PDB entry 9GS9 | electron microscopy, 2.60 A resolution | chains 1 and E of the 13 polymer chains in the assembly

Chain 1:
Molecule: crRNA
Sequence (60 nucleotides; row label = number of the first residue in the row):
     1 CUGAAAAUAC AGUGGGGCCA CUAGGGACAG GAUUGGUGAC GUGACCUGCC GUAUAGGCAG

Chain E:
Molecule: Cas7.1
Chain sequence (350 residues; row label = number of the first residue in the row):
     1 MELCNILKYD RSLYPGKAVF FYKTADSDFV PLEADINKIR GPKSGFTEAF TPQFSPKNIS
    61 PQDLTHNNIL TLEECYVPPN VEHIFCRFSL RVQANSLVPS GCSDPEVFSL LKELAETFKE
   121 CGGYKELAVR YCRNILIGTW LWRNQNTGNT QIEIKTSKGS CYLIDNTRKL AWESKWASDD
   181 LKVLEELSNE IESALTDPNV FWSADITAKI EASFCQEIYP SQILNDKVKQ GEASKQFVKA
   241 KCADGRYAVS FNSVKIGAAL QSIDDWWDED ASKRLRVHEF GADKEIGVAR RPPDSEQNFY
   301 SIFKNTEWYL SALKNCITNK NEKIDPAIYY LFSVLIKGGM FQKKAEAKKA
Not modelled in the structure: 346-350
Reported in the primary citation:
  - binding site for crRNA (chain 1): Ile-69, Leu-70, Arg-143, Leu-224

Interface between chain 1 and chain E:
Pairs across the interface (41; chain 1 residue first):
  U22(1) / Lys-8(E)  hydrogen bond to the sugar
  A23(1) / Lys-8(E)  hydrogen bond to the base
  A23(1) / Tyr-9(E)  hydrogen bond to the sugar
  A23(1) / Asp-10(E)  sugar contact
  A23(1) / Gly-339(E)  sugar contact
  A23(1) / Met-340(E)  base contact
  G24(1) / Asp-10(E)  phosphate contact
  G24(1) / Arg-11(E)  salt bridge to the phosphate
  G24(1) / Lys-337(E)  sugar contact
  G24(1) / Gly-338(E)  sugar contact
  G24(1) / Gly-339(E)  sugar contact
  G24(1) / Met-340(E)  hydrogen bond to the base
  G25(1) / Arg-11(E)  phosphate contact
  G25(1) / Val-254(E)  sugar contact
  G25(1) / Arg-276(E)  hydrogen bond to the phosphate
  G26(1) / Trp-142(E)  base contact
  G26(1) / Lys-255(E)  hydrogen bond to the base
  G26(1) / Ala-258(E)  base contact
  G26(1) / Arg-276(E)  salt bridge to the phosphate
  G26(1) / Lys-284(E)  sugar contact
  A27(1) / Gln-222(E)  sugar contact
  A27(1) / Ile-223(E)  base contact
  A27(1) / Leu-224(E)  base contact
  A27(1) / Asn-225(E)  hydrogen bond to the base
  A27(1) / Asn-252(E)  hydrogen bond to the phosphate
  A27(1) / Val-254(E)  phosphate contact
  C28(1) / Gln-222(E)  hydrogen bond to the phosphate
  C28(1) / Lys-255(E)  salt bridge to the phosphate
  A29(1) / Arg-143(E)  salt bridge to the phosphate
  A29(1) / Gln-222(E)  hydrogen bond to the phosphate
  G30(1) / Ser-44(E)  base contact
  G30(1) / Arg-143(E)  salt bridge to the phosphate
  G31(1) / Ile-39(E)  sugar contact
  G31(1) / Arg-40(E)  hydrogen bond to the sugar
  G31(1) / Gly-41(E)  base contact
  G31(1) / Pro-42(E)  hydrogen bond to the base
  G31(1) / Leu-70(E)  base contact
  A32(1) / Arg-40(E)  hydrogen bond to the sugar
  A32(1) / Pro-42(E)  phosphate contact
  U33(1) / Ile-39(E)  phosphate contact
  U33(1) / Arg-40(E)  hydrogen bond to the sugar
Other interface residues (no listed pair), chain 1 (13 interface residues in all): U34
Other interface residues (no listed pair), chain E (31 interface residues in all): Tyr-14, Lys-38, Leu-72, Ser-221, Asp-226

Overview:
13 residues of chain 1 and 31 residues of chain E are in contact, with 14 hydrogen bonds and 5 salt bridges.
Polar pairs include A23(1)/Lys-8(E), G24(1)/Met-340(E) and G26(1)/Lys-255(E). The paper reports a binding site
for crRNA (chain 1) at Ile-69(E), Leu-70(E) and Arg-143(E) among others.
Here chain 1 is crRNA and chain E is Cas7.1. Entry 9GS9 (Tn7016 PseCAST QCascade) was determined by electron
microscopy.
